Entry 2WSE (X-ray diffraction, 3.49 A resolution); this record covers chains B and D of the 18 polymer chains in the assembly.

Chain B:
Molecule: Photosystem I P700 chlorophyll A apoprotein A2
Organism: Pisum sativum
UniProt: P05311 (PSAB_PEA); numbering as in UniProt (aligned over 1-734)
Chain sequence (734 residues; row label = number of the first residue in the row):
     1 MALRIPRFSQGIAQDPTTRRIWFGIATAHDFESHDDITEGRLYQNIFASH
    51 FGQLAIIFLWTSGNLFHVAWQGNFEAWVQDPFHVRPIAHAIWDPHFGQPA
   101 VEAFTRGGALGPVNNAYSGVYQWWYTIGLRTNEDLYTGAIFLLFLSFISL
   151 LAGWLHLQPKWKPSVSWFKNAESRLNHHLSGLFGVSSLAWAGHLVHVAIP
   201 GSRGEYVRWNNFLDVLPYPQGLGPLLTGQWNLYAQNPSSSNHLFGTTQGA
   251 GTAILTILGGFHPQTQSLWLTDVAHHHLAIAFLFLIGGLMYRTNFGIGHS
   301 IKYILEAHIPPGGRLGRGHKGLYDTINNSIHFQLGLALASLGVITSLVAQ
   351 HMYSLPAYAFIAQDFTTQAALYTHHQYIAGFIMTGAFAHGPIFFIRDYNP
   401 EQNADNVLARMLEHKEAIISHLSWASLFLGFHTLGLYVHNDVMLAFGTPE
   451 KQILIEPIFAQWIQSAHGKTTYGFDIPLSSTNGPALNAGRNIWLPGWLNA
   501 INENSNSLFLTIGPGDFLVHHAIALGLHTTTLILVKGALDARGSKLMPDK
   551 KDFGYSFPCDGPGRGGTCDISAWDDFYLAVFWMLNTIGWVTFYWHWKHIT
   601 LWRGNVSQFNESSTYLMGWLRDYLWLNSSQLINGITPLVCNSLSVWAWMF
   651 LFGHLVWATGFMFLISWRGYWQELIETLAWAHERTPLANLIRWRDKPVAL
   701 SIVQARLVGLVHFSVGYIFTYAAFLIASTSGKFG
Not modelled in the structure: 1
Metal / ion sites: chlorophyll a Mg near Asp93 (its only coordinating residue here); 4Fe-4S cluster Fe: Cys559, Cys568 (shared with 2 residues of chain A)
Small-molecule neighbours:
  - beta-carotene (BCR), molecule 1: Ile21, Ile25, Ile691
  - beta-carotene (BCR), molecule 2: Ile57, Phe58, Trp60, Leu182, Val185, Leu188
  - beta-carotene (BCR), molecule 3: Leu65, Trp123, Phe141, Leu142, Trp190, Phe212
  - beta-carotene (BCR), molecule 4: Leu188, Ala281, Phe282, Leu285, Leu289
  - beta-carotene (BCR), molecule 5: Phe332, Gly335, Val343, Met383, Ala386, Phe387, Gly390, Phe393, Phe394, Ala538
  - beta-carotene (BCR), molecule 6: Val645, Trp648, Met649, Phe652, Trp671, Ile675, Phe719
  - chlorophyll a (CLA), molecule 1: Phe8, Gly24, Ile25, Ala28, His29, Phe31, His34, Ser49, Gly52, Gln53
  - chlorophyll a (CLA), molecule 2: Thr18, Ile21, Trp22, Ile675, Ala679, His682, Arg692, Trp693, Arg694, Asp695, Pro697, Val698, Leu700
  - chlorophyll a (CLA), molecule 3: Trp22, Phe652, Leu655, Val656, Thr659, Met662, Phe663, Leu700, Val708, Val711, His712, Val715
  - chlorophyll a (CLA), molecule 4: Ile25, Ala26, His29, Asp30, Glu32, Leu334, Leu338, Phe381, Ile382, Thr384, Gly385, His389, Ile392, Arg396, Tyr555, Trp573, Phe576, Leu707, Val711
  - chlorophyll a (CLA), molecule 5: His29, Phe31, Ile46, Ser49, His50, Gln53, Leu54, Arg174, His178, Ile330, Gln333, Leu334, Ala337, Leu338, Leu341
  - chlorophyll a (CLA), molecule 6: His29, Ile56, Ile57, Trp60, Ile378, Phe381, Ile382
  - chlorophyll a (CLA), molecule 7: Phe47, Phe51, Ile148, Leu151, Ala152, Leu155, His156, Trp161, Lys162, Ser164, Trp167
  - chlorophyll a (CLA), molecule 8: Phe47, His50, Phe51, Leu54, Trp167, Phe168, Asn170, Ser173, Arg174, His177, His178, Gly181, Leu182, Phe183, Ser186, Thr293, Asn294, Phe295
  - chlorophyll a (CLA), molecule 9: Ile57, Phe58, Trp60, Thr61, Ser118, Gly119, Val120, Trp123, Val185, Ser186, Ala189, Leu341, Ile344, Thr345, Val348, Met352, Tyr358, Leu371, His374, His375, Ile378
  - chlorophyll a (CLA), molecule 10: Leu59, Ser62, Gly63, Phe66, His67, His89, Ala90, Trp92, Leu143
  - chlorophyll a (CLA), molecule 11: Trp60, Asn64, Val68, Ala88, His89, Asn114, Asn115, Ala116, Tyr117, Ser118, Val645, Trp646, Met649, Phe719
  - chlorophyll a (CLA), molecule 12: Trp60, Asn64, Tyr117, Ser118, Ala370, Leu371, Thr373, His374, Tyr377, Ile378, Phe381, Trp646, Ile718, Phe719, Ala722, Leu725, Ile726
  - chlorophyll a (CLA), molecule 13: His89, Ala90, Ile91, Trp92, Asp93, His95, Phe96, Phe104, Asn114, Ser644, Val645, Trp648
  - chlorophyll a (CLA), molecule 14: Trp123, Phe183, Ser186, Ser187, Trp190, Leu194, Leu268, Val273, His276, His277, Ile280, Ile344, Leu347, Val348, His351, Ala357, Tyr358
  - chlorophyll a (CLA), molecule 15: Leu129, Thr137, Phe141, Leu145, Ile148, Ser149, Ser186, Ala189, Trp190, His193, His196, Val197, Val207, Phe212
  - chlorophyll a (CLA), molecule 16: Ala171, Arg174, Leu175, His178, Phe183, Ile301, Leu305, Tyr323, Ile326, Asn327, Leu336, Ala337, Ser340, Ile344
  - chlorophyll a (CLA), molecule 17: Leu175, Leu179, Leu283, Phe284, Met290, Tyr291, Ile301, Ile304, Leu305
  - chlorophyll a (CLA), molecule 18: Asn176, His177, Ser180, Gly181, Val185, Leu285, Leu289, Met290, Tyr291, Arg292, Thr293, Phe295, Ile297
  - chlorophyll a (CLA), molecule 19: Leu188, Ala189, Ala191, Gly192, Val195, His196, Phe212, Val215, Leu216, Pro217, Gly221, Leu222, Tyr233, Ile254, Leu278
  - chlorophyll a (CLA), molecule 20: Leu225, Trp230, Asn231, Tyr233, Leu255, His275, Leu278, Ala279, Phe282, Leu283, Trp493
  - chlorophyll a (CLA), molecule 21: Thr256, Ile257, Leu268, Asp272, Val273, His275, His276, Ala279, Ile280, Leu283, His351, Leu355, Trp493
  - chlorophyll a (CLA), molecule 22: Ile286, Gly287, Leu289, Met290, Ile297, Gly298, His299, Ile304
  - chlorophyll a (CLA), molecule 23: Met290, His299, Tyr303, Ile304, His308, Pro310
  - chlorophyll a (CLA), molecule 24: Ile304, Leu305, His308, Pro310, Pro311, Leu322, Val407, Leu408, Met411
  - chlorophyll a (CLA), molecule 25: Pro310, Pro311, Gly312, Arg314, Leu315
  - chlorophyll a (CLA), molecule 26: Arg317, Val407, Arg410, Met411, His414, Ile418, His421
  - chlorophyll a (CLA), molecule 27: Leu336, Ser340, Val343, Ile344, Leu347, Gln350, His351, Tyr353, Ser354, Leu355, Phe509
  - chlorophyll a (CLA), molecule 28: Val343, Ser346, Gln350, Gln376, Gly380, Met383, Phe387, Leu527, Thr530, Thr531, Leu534, Met583, Thr586, Ile587, Val590
  - chlorophyll a (CLA), molecule 29: Ser346, Gln350, Tyr353, Tyr372, Gln376, Phe459, Ala460, Ile463, Gln464, Phe509, Leu510, His520, Ile523, Val590, Tyr593, Trp594, Lys597, His598
  - chlorophyll a (CLA), molecule 30: Ala417, His421, Trp424
  - chlorophyll a (CLA), molecule 31: Ile418, His421, Leu422, Trp424, Ala524, Leu527, His528, Thr531
  - chlorophyll a (CLA), molecule 32: Ser420, His421, Ser423, Trp424, Leu427
  - chlorophyll a (CLA), molecule 33: Ser423, Ser426, Leu427, Gly430, Phe431, Leu434, Leu525, Thr529, Leu532, Ile533, Leu578, Phe581, Trp582
  - chlorophyll a (CLA), molecule 34: Trp424, Leu427, Phe428, Phe431, His432
  - chlorophyll a (CLA), molecule 35: Trp424, Phe428, Leu429, Ile455, Glu456, Pro457, Ile458, Phe459, Ala460, Asp516, Phe517, His520, His521, Ala524, His528
  - chlorophyll a (CLA), molecule 36: Phe431, Leu434, Gly435, Leu436, Val438, His439, Val442, Met443, Lys451
  - chlorophyll a (CLA), molecule 37: Thr433, Tyr437, Ala522, Asn585, Trp589, Phe592, Leu616, Trp619, Leu620, Leu624, Ser628, Phe650, His654, Trp657, Phe713, Tyr717, Thr720, Tyr721, Phe724
  - chlorophyll a (CLA), molecule 38: Tyr437, Val438, Asp441, Phe581, Trp582, Leu584, Asn585, Trp589, Leu616, Trp657, Phe713
  - chlorophyll a (CLA), molecule 39: Ile458, Phe459, Trp462
  - chlorophyll a (CLA), molecule 40: Trp462, Ile463, Ala466, His467, Leu498, Phe509
  - chlorophyll a (CLA), molecule 41: Leu486, Ala488, Gly489, Ile492, Trp493, Leu494
  - chlorophyll a (CLA), molecule 42: Leu620, Leu624, Trp625
  - chlorophyll a (CLA), molecule 43: Trp648, Leu651, Phe652, His654, Leu655, Trp657, Ala658
  - chlorophyll a (CLA), molecule 44: Leu655, Ala658, Thr659, Phe661, Met662, Ile665, Ser666, Tyr670, Trp671
  - chlorophyll a (CLA), molecule 45: Leu678, Ala681, His682, Thr685, Ala688, Ile691
  - chlorophyll a (CLA), molecule 46: Trp680, Arg684, Thr685, Pro686
  - phylloquinone (PQN): Trp22, Ile25, Met662, Phe663, Ser666, Trp667, Arg668, Trp671, Ala699, Leu700, Ser701, Ala705
  - 4Fe-4S cluster (SF4): Cys559, Asp560, Pro562, Thr567, Cys568, Trp667, Ile702
UniProt features mapped onto this chain:
  - binding site ([4Fe-4S] cluster): Cys559, Cys568
  - binding site (chlorophyll a): His654, Met662, Tyr670
  - binding site (phylloquinone): Trp671

Chain D:
Molecule: Photosystem I reaction center subunit II, chloroplastic
Organism: Spinacia oleracea
UniProt: P12353 (PSAD_SPIOL); residues -55 to 156 here correspond to UniProt positions 1-212 (UniProt number = residue number + 56)
Chain sequence (212 residues; row label = number of the first residue in the row; numbers below 1 keep their minus sign (Met-55 is residue -55)):
   -55 MAMGTPATLFSRSSLSSAKPIETRLTTSFKQPSAVTFASKPASRLHTIRA
    -5 AAAAEGKAAAATETKEATKAFTPPELDPNTPSPIFAGSTGGLLRKAQVEE
    45 FYVITWESPKEQIFEMPTGGAAIMREGPNLLKLARKEQCLALGTRLRSKY
    95 KIKYQFYRVFPSGEVQYLHPKDGVYPEKVNPGRQGVGLNMRSIGKNVSPI
   145 EVKFTGKQPYDL
Not modelled in the structure: -55 to 18
Construct notes: conflict Gly-52 (Ala4 in P12353), Pro-50 (Gln6 in P12353), Arg-44 (Pro12 in P12353), Glu-34 (Asp22 in P12353), Leu-11 (His45 in P12353), Thr-9 (Ser47 in P12353), Thr12 (Pro68 in P12353), Ala14 (Gly70 in P12353)
UniProt features mapped onto this chain:
  - region: Arg89 to Lys97 (Ferredoxin and ferredoxin-oxidoreductase binding)

How chain B and chain D interact:
Pairs across the interface (26; chain B residue first):
  Asp35(B) with Phe148(D)
  Ile37(B) with Lys147(D); Phe148(D), hydrophobic
  Glu39(B) with Lys147(D)
  Ile395(B) with Pro143(D); Ile144(D)
  Arg396(B) with Ile144(D)
  Asp397(B) with Pro143(D)
  Tyr398(B) with Pro143(D)
  Pro400(B) with Val141(D); Ser142(D); Pro143(D)
  Arg542(B) with Val141(D), hydrogen bond (side chain-backbone); Pro143(D)
  Asp549(B) with Asn140(D)
  Lys551(B) with Asn140(D), hydrogen bond (side chain-backbone); Val141(D); Ser142(D), hydrogen bond (side chain-backbone); Pro143(D)
  Asp552(B) with Ile144(D)
  Trp680(B) with Thr33(D); Leu37(D)
  Arg684(B) with Leu37(D); Arg38(D)
  Leu690(B) with Arg38(D)
  Lys696(B) with Lys39(D)
Other interface residues (no listed pair), chain B (20 interface residues in all): Ser33, Phe394, Asn399, Phe553
Other interface residues (no listed pair), chain D (13 interface residues in all): Leu36, Ile137

Overview:
20 residues of chain B face 13 of chain D across their interface, with 3 hydrogen bonds. Polar pairs include
Arg542(B)-Val141(D), Lys551(B)-Asn140(D) and Lys551(B)-Ser142(D). Ligands of chain B: 46 copies of chlorophyll
a, 4Fe-4S cluster, phylloquinone and 6 copies of beta-carotene.
Chain B is Photosystem I P700 chlorophyll A apoprotein A2 (Pisum sativum) and chain D is Photosystem I
reaction center subunit II, chloroplastic (Spinacia oleracea); the structure, Improved Model of Plant
Photosystem I, was determined by X-ray diffraction (same publication as 3LW5, 2WSC and 2WSF).
